Entry 1F14 (X-ray diffraction, 2.30 A resolution); this record covers chains A and B.

== Chain A (and B) ==
Name: L-3-hydroxyacyl-CoA dehydrogenase
Organism: Homo sapiens
Notes: EC 1.1.1.35; chain B of this document is another copy of the same molecule, construct and numbering; everything in this record applies to it too
UniProtKB: Q16836 (HCDH_HUMAN); residues 1-302 here correspond to UniProt positions 7-308 (UniProt number = residue number + 6)
Amino-acid sequence (310 residues; each row starts with the number of its first residue):
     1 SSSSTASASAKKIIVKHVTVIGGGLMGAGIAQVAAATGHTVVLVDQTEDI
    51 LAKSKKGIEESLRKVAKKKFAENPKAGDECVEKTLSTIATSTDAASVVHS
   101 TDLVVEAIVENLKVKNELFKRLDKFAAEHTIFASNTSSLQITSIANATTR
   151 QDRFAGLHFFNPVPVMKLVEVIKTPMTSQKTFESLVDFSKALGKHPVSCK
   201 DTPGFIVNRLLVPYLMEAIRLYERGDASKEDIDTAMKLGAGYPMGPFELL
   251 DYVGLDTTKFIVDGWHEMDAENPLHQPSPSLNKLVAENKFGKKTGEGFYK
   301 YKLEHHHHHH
Unresolved in the structure: 1-11, 303-310
Construct notes: engineered mutation Cys80 (Phe86 in Q16836); expression tag (303-310)
Curated features (UniProtKB/Swiss-Prot):
  - binding site (CoA): Ser143
  - binding site (NAD(+)): Ser143
  - modified residue: Lys75 (N6-acetyllysine), Lys173 (N6-acetyllysine), Lys200 (N6-succinyllysine)

== Interface between chain A and chain B ==
Contacting residue pairs (61; chain A residue first):
  Met166(A) with Leu238(B); Gly239(B)
  Leu168(A) with Ala235(B); Leu238(B), hydrophobic; Gly239(B)
  His195(A) with Thr234(B); Leu238(B)
  Val197(A) with Asp231(B); Thr234(B)
  Ser198(A) with Ala227(B); Asp231(B), hydrogen bond (backbone-side chain)
  Cys199(A) with Asp226(B)
  Lys200(A) with Arg224(B), hydrogen bond (side chain-backbone); Gly225(B), hydrogen bond (side chain-backbone); Asp226(B), salt bridge
  Thr202(A) with Asp226(B)
  Ile206(A) with Ala227(B), hydrophobic; Ala235(B), hydrophobic
  Val207(A) with Ala235(B)
  Arg209(A) with Glu217(B), salt bridge; Arg224(B)
  Leu210(A) with Tyr214(B), hydrophobic; Glu217(B); Ala218(B); Ile232(B), hydrophobic
  Leu211(A) with Tyr242(B)
  Tyr214(A) with Leu210(B); Tyr242(B)
  Glu217(A) with Arg209(B), salt bridge; Leu210(B); Leu274(B)
  Ala218(A) with Leu210(B)
  Leu221(A) with Phe205(B)
  Arg224(A) with Arg209(B)
  Gly225(A) with Lys200(B)
  Asp226(A) with Cys199(B); Lys200(B), hydrogen bond (backbone-backbone); Thr202(B)
  Ala227(A) with Ser198(B); Ile206(B), hydrophobic
  Asp231(A) with Val197(B); Ser198(B), hydrogen bond (side chain-backbone)
  Ile232(A) with Leu210(B), hydrophobic
  Thr234(A) with His195(B); Val197(B)
  Ala235(A) with Leu168(B); Ile206(B), hydrophobic; Val207(B)
  Leu238(A) with Met166(B); Leu168(B), hydrophobic; His195(B)
  Gly239(A) with Met166(B); Leu168(B)
  Gly241(A) with Pro243(B)
  Tyr242(A) with Leu211(B); Tyr214(B); Tyr242(B)
  Pro243(A) with Gly241(B)
  Pro273(A) with Pro273(B), hydrophobic
  Leu274(A) with Glu217(B); Leu274(B), hydrophobic
Other interface residues (no listed pair), chain A (36 interface residues in all): Lys167, Phe205, Met236, Ala240
Other interface residues (no listed pair), chain B (35 interface residues in all): Leu221, Met236, Ala240

== Summary ==
36 residues of chain A face 35 of chain B across their interface; the contacts include 5 hydrogen bonds and 3
salt bridges. Polar pairs include Lys200(A)-Asp226(B), Arg209(A)-Glu217(B) and Ser198(A)-Asp231(B). UniProt
lists CoA-binding residue Ser143(A) and NAD+-binding residue Ser143(A) on chain A.
Both chains are L-3-hydroxyacyl-CoA dehydrogenase (Homo sapiens). Entry 1F14 (L-3-hydroxyacyl-CoA
dehydrogenase (apo)) was determined by X-ray diffraction (same publication as 1F12, 1F17 and 1F0Y).
